4LFM - chains B and C of the 4 polymer chains in the assembly; structure by X-ray diffraction, 1.65 A resolution.

[Chain B]
Name: Galactose-6-phosphate isomerase subunit B
Source organism: Lactobacillus rhamnosus
Notes: EC 5.3.1.26
UniProtKB: C7TGZ5 (C7TGZ5_LACRL); residues 1-172 here = UniProt positions 1-172
Chain sequence (172 residues; each row starts with the number of its first residue):
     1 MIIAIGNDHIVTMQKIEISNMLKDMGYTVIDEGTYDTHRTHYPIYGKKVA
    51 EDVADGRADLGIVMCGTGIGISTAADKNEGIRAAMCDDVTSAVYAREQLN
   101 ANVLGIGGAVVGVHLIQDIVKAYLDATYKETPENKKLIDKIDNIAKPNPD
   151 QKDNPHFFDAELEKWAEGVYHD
Residues lining bound ligands: D-psicose (PSJ): Asp8, His9, Ile10, Tyr42, Cys65, Gly66, Thr67, Gly68, Ile69, Gly70
Reported in the primary citation:
  - mutagenesis - T67A (20-fold): decreased catalytic activity
  - mutagenesis - D8N, H9A, C65A: abolished catalytic activity
  - catalytic residues: Cys65, Thr67 (citing earlier work)

[Chain C]
Name: Galactose-6-phosphate isomerase subunit A
Source organism: Lactobacillus rhamnosus
Notes: EC 5.3.1.26
UniProtKB: C7TGZ6 (C7TGZ6_LACRL); numbering as in UniProt (aligned over 1-142)
Chain sequence (162 residues; each row starts with the number of its first residue; numbers below 1 keep their minus sign (Met-19 is residue -19)):
   -19 MGSSHHHHHHSSGLVPRGSHMDVIIGADKDGFAMKEQVKKYLEEHQYRVA
    31 DVTPEPAEDFVESSLAVTKKLLNSDAHKAIMFDRYGVGSAMASNKVKGMV
    81 TAVVEEENTAHMTAEHNGAKAIAIGTGITGYDRALVIIQRYLDTEYAGGR
   131 HQIRLDMLEKMI
Disordered / not traced: -19 to 0
Construct notes: expression tag (-19 to 0)
Residues lining bound ligands: D-psicose (PSJ): His96, Asn97, His131, Arg134
Reported in the primary citation:
  - binding site for D-psicose: Arg134
  - mutagenesis - H96A (25-fold), N97A: decreased catalytic activity
  - catalytic residues: His96 (proposed by the authors, not directly observed)

[Interface between chain B and chain C]
Pairs across the interface - 15 pairs, chain B then chain C:
  Asp88(B) with Glu87(C); Arg113(C)
  Val89(B) with Glu87(C), hydrogen bond (backbone-side chain); Arg120(C)
  Thr90(B) with Glu87(C), hydrogen bond; Asp112(C); Arg113(C); Val116(C)
  His114(B) with Asn88(C)
  Leu115(B) with Glu86(C); Asn88(C)
  Asp118(B) with Glu87(C); Asn88(C); His91(C), salt bridge; Arg120(C), salt bridge
Interface residues without a listed pair, chain B (8 interface residues in all): Asp87, Ala122

[Overview]
The chain B/chain C interface involves 8 residues from each chain; the contacts include 2 hydrogen bonds and 2
salt bridges. Polar pairs include Asp118(B)-His91(C), Asp118(B)-Arg120(C) and Val89(B)-Glu87(C). The paper
reports catalytic residues Cys65(B), Thr67(B) and His96(C); D8N, H9A and C65A of chain B abolish catalytic
activity; 6 substitutions were tested in all.
Chain B is Galactose-6-phosphate isomerase subunit B and chain C is Galactose-6-phosphate isomerase subunit A,
both from Lactobacillus rhamnosus; the structure, Crystal Structure of D-galactose-6-phosphate isomerase in
complex with D-psicose, was determined by X-ray diffraction, deposited together with 4LFK and 4LFL.
